PDB entry 7LN2 | electron microscopy, 3.63 A resolution | chains A and B of the 7 polymer chains in the assembly

# Chain A (and B)
Molecule: Transitional endoplasmic reticulum ATPase
Organism: Homo sapiens
Notes: EC 3.6.4.6; chain B of this document is another copy of the same molecule, construct and numbering; everything in this record applies to it too
UniProtKB: P55072 (TERA_HUMAN); residue numbers follow UniProt; this construct covers 1-806
Chain sequence (806 residues; numbered 1 to 806; the number before each row is that of its first residue):
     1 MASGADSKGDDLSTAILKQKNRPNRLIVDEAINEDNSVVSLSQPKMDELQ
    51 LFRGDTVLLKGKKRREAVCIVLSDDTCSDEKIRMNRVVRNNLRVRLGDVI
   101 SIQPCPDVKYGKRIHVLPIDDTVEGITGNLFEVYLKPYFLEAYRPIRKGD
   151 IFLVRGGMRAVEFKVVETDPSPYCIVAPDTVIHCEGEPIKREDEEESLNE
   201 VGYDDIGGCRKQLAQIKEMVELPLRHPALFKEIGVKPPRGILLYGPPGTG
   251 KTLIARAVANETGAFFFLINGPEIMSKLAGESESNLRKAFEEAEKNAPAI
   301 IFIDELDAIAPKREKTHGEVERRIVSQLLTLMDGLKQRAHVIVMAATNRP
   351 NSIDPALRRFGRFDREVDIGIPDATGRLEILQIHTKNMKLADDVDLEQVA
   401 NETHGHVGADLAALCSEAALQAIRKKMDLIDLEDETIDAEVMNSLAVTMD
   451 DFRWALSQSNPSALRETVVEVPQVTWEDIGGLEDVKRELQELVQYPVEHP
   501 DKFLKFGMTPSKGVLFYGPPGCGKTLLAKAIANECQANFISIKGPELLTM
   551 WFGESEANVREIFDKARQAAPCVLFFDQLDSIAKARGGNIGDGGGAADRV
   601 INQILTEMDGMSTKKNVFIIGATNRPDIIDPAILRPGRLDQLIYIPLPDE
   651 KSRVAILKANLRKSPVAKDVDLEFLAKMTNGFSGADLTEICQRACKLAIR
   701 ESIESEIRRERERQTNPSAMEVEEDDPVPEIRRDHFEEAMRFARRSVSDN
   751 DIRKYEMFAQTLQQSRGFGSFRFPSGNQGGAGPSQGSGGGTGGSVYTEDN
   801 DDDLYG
Not modelled in the structure: 1-22, 462-470, 715-726, 776-806 (chain B: 1-20, 715-726, 776-806)
Sequence notes: engineered mutation Glu232 (Ala in P55072), Gln578 (Glu in P55072)
Swiss-Prot annotation at these positions:
  - region: Thr797 to Gly806 (Interaction with UBXN6)
  - motif: Asp802 to Gly806 (PIM motif)
  - binding site (ATP): Pro247 to Leu253, Asn348, His384, Gly521 to Leu526
  - modified residue: Ala2 (N-acetylalanine), Ser3 (Phosphoserine), Ser7 (Phosphoserine), Ser13 (Phosphoserine), Ser37 (Phosphoserine), Lys315 (N6,N6,N6-trimethyllysine), Thr436 (Phosphothreonine), Ser462 (Phosphoserine), Lys502 (N6-acetyllysine), Lys505 (N6-acetyllysine), Lys668 (N6-acetyllysine), Ser702 (Phosphoserine), Lys754 (N6-acetyllysine), Ser770 (Phosphoserine), Ser775 (Phosphoserine), Ser787 (Phosphoserine), Tyr805 (Phosphotyrosine)
  - cross-link (Glycyl lysine isopeptide (Lys-Gly)): Lys8 (interchain with G-Cter in SUMO2), Lys18 (interchain with G-Cter in SUMO2)
  - natural variant: Arg95 (R95G: In IBMPFD1), Gly97 (G97E: In CMT2Y), Ile126 (I126F: In IBMPFD1; uncertain significance), Arg155 (R155C: In IBMPFD1; R155H: In FTDALS6 and IBMPFD1; R155L: In IBMPFD1; R155P: In IBMPFD1; R155S: In IBMPFD1), Arg159 (R159G: In FTDALS6; R159H: In IBMPFD1), Ala160 (A160T: In IBMPFD1; uncertain significance), Glu185 (E185K: In CMT2Y), Arg191 (R191Q: In FTDALS6 and IBMPFD1), Leu198 (L198W: In IBMPFD1), Glu232 (A232E: In IBMPFD1; this construct carries the variant), Ile254 (I254F: In IBMPFD1; uncertain significance), Ile369 (I369T: In IBMPFD1; uncertain significance), 2 further natural variant entries in UniProt
  - mutagenesis: Phe52 to Asp55 (Abolishes interaction with NPLOC4; when associated with A-110), Arg53 (R53A: Minor effect on affinity for ATP and ADP), Arg86 (R86A: Strongly increased affinity for ATP. Strongly reduced affinity for ADP), Tyr110 (Y110A: Abolishes interaction with NPLOC4; when associated with 52-A--A-55), Arg113 to His115 (Severely reduced binding to DERL1), Phe131 (F131R: Severely reduced binding to DERL1), Leu140 (L140D: Severely reduced binding to DERL1), Asp179 (D179R: No effect on binding to DERL1), His183 (H183W: Severely reduced binding to DERL1), Lys251 (K251Q: Impairs ERAD degradation of HMGCR and does not inhibit interaction with RHBDD1; when associated with Q-524), Glu305 (E305Q: Defect in ubiquitin-dependent protein degradation by the proteasome; when associated with Q-578), Lys312 (K312A: Does not affect methylation by VCPKMT), 7 further mutagenesis entries in UniProt
Metal / ion sites: Mg2+: Asp609 (together with ATP) (shared with Thr525(B) of chain B)
Ligand contacts:
  - ADP (adenosine-5'-diphosphate), molecule 1: Gly248, Thr249, Gly250, Thr252, Leu253, Arg256, Ile380, His384, Gly408, Ala409, Ala412
  - ADP, molecule 2: Asp478, Ile479, Gly480, Pro519, Pro520, Gly521, Cys522, Gly523, Lys524, Thr525, Leu526, Ile656, Asn660, Gly684, Ala685, Thr688
  - ATP (adenosine-5'-triphosphate): Asp609, Arg635, Arg638
What the authors report for this chain:
  - mutagenesis - W551A/F552A, R599A: abolished catalytic activity
  - mutagenesis - I590A/D592A: unchanged catalytic activity
  - mutagenesis - L464A: decreased catalytic activity
  - disease-associated variants - A232E: increased catalytic activity (citing earlier work)
  - mutagenesis - E578Q: decreased catalytic activity (citing earlier work)

# How chain A and chain B interact
Contacting residue pairs (98):
  Pro23(A) - Glu433(B)
  Asn24(A) - Glu433(B)
  Asn24(A) - Glu435(B)
  Arg25(A) - Leu432(B)  hydrogen bond (side chain-backbone)
  Arg25(A) - Glu433(B)  hydrogen bond (side chain-backbone)
  Met219(A) - Arg424(B)
  His226(A) - Glu435(B)
  His226(A) - Ile437(B)
  Ala228(A) - Met442(B)
  Leu229(A) - Ile423(B)  hydrophobic
  Leu229(A) - Met442(B)  hydrophobic
  Phe230(A) - Leu420(B)  hydrophobic
  Glu232(A) - Met442(B)
  Glu232(A) - Leu445(B)
  Ile233(A) - Leu445(B)  hydrophobic
  Pro238(A) - Leu420(B)  hydrophobic
  Ala279(A) - Met275(B)
  Arg323(A) - Pro272(B)
  Ser326(A) - Pro272(B)
  Gln327(A) - Pro272(B)
  Gln327(A) - Glu273(B)  hydrogen bond (side chain-backbone)
  Thr330(A) - Asn270(B)
  Arg358(A) - Arg465(B)
  Arg359(A) - Pro247(B)
  Arg359(A) - Ser462(B)  hydrogen bond
  Phe360(A) - Ala409(B)
  Phe360(A) - Ala413(B)  hydrophobic
  Phe360(A) - Ser416(B)
  Asp364(A) - Ala413(B)
  Arg365(A) - Glu417(B)  salt bridge
  Arg365(A) - Leu420(B)
  Glu366(A) - Arg465(B)  salt bridge
  Glu491(A) - Lys696(B)
  Glu491(A) - Arg700(B)  salt bridge
  Tyr495(A) - Arg700(B)  hydrogen bond
  Lys502(A) - Ser702(B)
  Phe506(A) - Ser664(B)
  Phe506(A) - Cys695(B)
  Phe506(A) - Ala698(B)  hydrophobic
  Phe506(A) - Ile699(B)  hydrophobic
  Phe506(A) - Ser702(B)
  Gly507(A) - Gln692(B)
  Met508(A) - Gln692(B)
  Thr509(A) - Gln692(B)  hydrogen bond (backbone-side chain)
  Trp551(A) - Met550(B)  hydrophobic
  Phe552(A) - Leu548(B)  hydrophobic
  Phe552(A) - Thr549(B)
  Phe552(A) - Ala596(B)  hydrophobic
  Phe552(A) - Ala597(B)
  Glu556(A) - Pro545(B)
  Arg560(A) - Pro545(B)  hydrogen bond (side chain-backbone)
  Arg560(A) - Glu546(B)
  Arg586(A) - Gln578(B)
  Arg586(A) - Asp580(B)  salt bridge
  Arg586(A) - Asn624(B)  hydrogen bond
  Arg586(A) - Arg625(B)  hydrogen bond (backbone-side chain)
  Gly587(A) - Arg625(B)
  Asp598(A) - Arg625(B)  salt bridge
  Arg599(A) - Pro545(B)
  Arg599(A) - Leu548(B)
  Asn602(A) - Gln578(B)
  Asn602(A) - Asp580(B)  hydrogen bond
  Asn602(A) - Ser581(B)
  Gln603(A) - Pro545(B)
  Gln603(A) - Glu546(B)
  Thr606(A) - Lys543(B)
  Thr606(A) - Asp577(B)
  Thr606(A) - Gln578(B)
  Lys614(A) - Glu470(B)
  Leu634(A) - Arg744(B)
  Arg635(A) - Pro520(B)
  Arg635(A) - Gly521(B)
  Arg635(A) - Ala685(B)
  Pro636(A) - Ala685(B)
  Pro636(A) - Asp686(B)
  Pro636(A) - Ser746(B)
  Leu762(A) - Arg744(B)
  Ser765(A) - Arg744(B)
  Arg766(A) - Arg741(B)  hydrogen bond (side chain-backbone)
  Arg766(A) - Phe742(B)  hydrogen bond (side chain-backbone)
  Arg766(A) - Ala743(B)
  Phe768(A) - Met678(B)
  Phe768(A) - Phe682(B)  hydrophobic
  Phe768(A) - Met740(B)  hydrophobic
  Phe768(A) - Arg741(B)
  Gly769(A) - Arg741(B)  hydrogen bond (backbone-side chain)
  Phe771(A) - Phe674(B)  hydrophobic
  Phe771(A) - Leu675(B)  hydrophobic
  Phe771(A) - Glu737(B)
  Phe771(A) - Met740(B)  hydrophobic
  Arg772(A) - Phe674(B)
  Phe773(A) - Val670(B)  hydrophobic
  Phe773(A) - Leu675(B)  hydrophobic
  Phe773(A) - Arg733(B)
  Phe773(A) - Phe736(B)  hydrophobic
  Pro774(A) - Phe674(B)
  Pro774(A) - Arg733(B)  hydrogen bond (backbone-side chain)
  Ser775(A) - Arg733(B)  hydrogen bond (backbone-side chain)
Interface residues without a listed pair, chain A (68 interface residues in all): Lys60, Glu218, Leu222, Lys236, Leu278, Glu319, Arg338, Phe503, Gly553, Asp592, Asp609, Thr613, Ala632, Leu642
Interface residues without a listed pair, chain B (82 interface residues in all): Glu192, Glu196, Ser276, Lys277, Lys315, Met388, Lys389, Ala412, Met427, Ile430, Asp434, Thr436, Thr525, Gly544, Ser555, Asn589, Asp592, Gly593, Glu689, Pro727, Arg745

# In short
68 residues of chain A and 82 residues of chain B are in contact; the contacts include 15 hydrogen bonds and 5
salt bridges. Polar pairs include Arg365(A)-Glu417(B), Glu366(A)-Arg465(B) and Glu491(A)-Arg700(B). The paper
reports that W551A/F552A and R599A of chain A abolish catalytic activity; L464A and E578Q of chain A reduce
catalytic activity; 6 substitutions were tested in all.
Chain A and chain B are both Transitional endoplasmic reticulum ATPase (Homo sapiens); the structure, Cryo-EM
structure of human p97 in complex with Npl4/Ufd1 and polyubiquitinated Ub-Eos (FOM, Class 1), was determined
by electron microscopy together with 7LMZ, 7LN0, 7LN1, 7LN3, 7LN4, 7LN5 and 7LN6 from the same study.
